5EC4 - chain A; structure by X-ray diffraction, 2.21 A resolution.

# Chain A
Protein: Enhanced intracellular survival protein
Organism: Mycobacterium tuberculosis
UniProtKB: P9WFK7 (EIS_MYCTU); residues 2-402 here correspond to UniProt positions 8-408 (UniProt number = residue number + 6)
Chain sequence (422 residues; numbered -19 to 402; the number before each row is that of its first residue; numbers below 1 keep their minus sign (Met-19 is residue -19)):
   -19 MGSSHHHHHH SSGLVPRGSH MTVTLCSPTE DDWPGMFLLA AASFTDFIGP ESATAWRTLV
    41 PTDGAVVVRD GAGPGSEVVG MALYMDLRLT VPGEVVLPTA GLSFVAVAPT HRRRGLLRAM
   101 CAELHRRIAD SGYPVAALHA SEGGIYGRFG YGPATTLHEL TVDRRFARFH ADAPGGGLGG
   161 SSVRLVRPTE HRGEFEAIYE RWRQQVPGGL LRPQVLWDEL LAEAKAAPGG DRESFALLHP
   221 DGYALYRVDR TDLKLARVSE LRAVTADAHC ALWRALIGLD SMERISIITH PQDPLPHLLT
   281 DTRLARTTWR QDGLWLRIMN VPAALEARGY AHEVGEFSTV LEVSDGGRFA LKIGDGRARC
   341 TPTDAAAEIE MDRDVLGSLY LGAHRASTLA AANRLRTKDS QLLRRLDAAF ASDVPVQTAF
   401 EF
Not modelled in the structure: -19 to 2, 52-55
Differences from the reference sequence: initiating methionine (-19); expression tag (-18 to 1); engineered mutation Ala204 (Cys210 in P9WFK7)
Small-molecule neighbours:
  - 5LQ (5-(3-chlorophenyl)-4-methyl-N-(3-morpholin-4-ylpropyl)-1,1-bis(oxidanylidene)-1,2-thiazol-3-amine): Trp13, Phe17, Phe24, Phe27, Ile28, Ala33, Trp36, Arg37, Val40, Leu63, Met65, Ser83, Phe84, His119, Ala120, Ser121, Glu401, Phe402
  - coenzyme A (COA): Ser83, Phe84, Val85, Ala86, Val87, Arg92, Arg93, Arg94, Gly95, Leu96, Leu97, Arg98, His119, Ser121, Glu122, Ile125, Tyr126, Arg128, Asp260
From the paper describing this entry:
  - binding site for 5LQ: Trp13, Phe24, Asp26 to Glu31, Ala33, Trp36, Arg37, Leu63, Met65, Ser83, Phe84, His119, Ser121, Glu401
  - conformationally variable residues (loop rearrangement): Asp26 to Glu31

# Overview
Chain A binds coenzyme A and compound 5LQ. From the paper: a binding site for 5LQ at Trp13, Phe24 and Asp26
among others; conformational variability at Asp26.
Chain A is Enhanced intracellular survival protein (Mycobacterium tuberculosis); the structure, Crystal
structure of acetyltransferase Eis from Mycobacterium tuberculosis in complex with inhibitor 13g and CoA, was
determined by X-ray diffraction, deposited together with 5EBV.
